8GR7 - chain A; structure by X-ray diffraction, 1.90 A resolution.

# Chain A
Protein: AcCop4
Source organism: Antrodia cinnamomea
Chain sequence (343 residues; each row starts with the number of its first residue):
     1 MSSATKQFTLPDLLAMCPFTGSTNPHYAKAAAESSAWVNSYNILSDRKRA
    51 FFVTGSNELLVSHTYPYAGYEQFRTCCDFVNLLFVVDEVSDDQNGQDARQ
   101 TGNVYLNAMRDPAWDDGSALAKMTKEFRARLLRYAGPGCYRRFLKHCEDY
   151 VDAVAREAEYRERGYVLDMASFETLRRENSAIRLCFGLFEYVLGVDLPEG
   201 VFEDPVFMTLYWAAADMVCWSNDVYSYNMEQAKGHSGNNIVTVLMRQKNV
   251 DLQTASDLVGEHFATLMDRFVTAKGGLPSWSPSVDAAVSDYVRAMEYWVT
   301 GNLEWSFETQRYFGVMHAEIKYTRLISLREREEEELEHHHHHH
Disordered / not traced: 1-5, 332-343
Bound ions: Mg2+ site 1: Asp87 (together with pyrophosphate); Mg2+ site 2: Glu157 (together with pyrophosphate); Mg2+ site 3 near Ser180 (its only coordinating residue here); Mg2+ site 4: Asn222, Ser226, Glu230 (together with pyrophosphate)
Residues lining bound ligands: pyrophosphate (PPV): Phe84, Asp87, Arg176, Asn179, Ser180, Asn222, Ser226, Met229, Glu230, Arg311, Tyr312

# Overview
Chain A binds pyrophosphate. Asn222, Ser226 and Glu230 coordinate Mg2+ site 4.
Chain A is AcCop4 (Antrodia cinnamomea); the structure, Cop4 from Antrodia cinnamomea in complex with
pyrophosphate and magnesium, was determined by X-ray diffraction, deposited together with 8GR5.
